Entry 6VOH (electron microscopy, 4.16 A resolution (low resolution: residue-level contacts below are approximate; hydrogen-bond / salt-bridge calls are withheld)); this record covers chains T and U of the 26 polymer chains in the assembly.

# Chain T (and U)
Name: ATP synthase subunit c, chloroplastic
Organism: Spinacia oleracea
Notes: chain U of this document is another copy of the same molecule, construct and numbering; everything in this record applies to it too
UniProt: P69447 (ATPH_SPIOL); residue numbers follow UniProt; this construct covers 1-81
Amino-acid sequence (81 residues; numbered 1 to 81; the number before each row is that of its first residue):
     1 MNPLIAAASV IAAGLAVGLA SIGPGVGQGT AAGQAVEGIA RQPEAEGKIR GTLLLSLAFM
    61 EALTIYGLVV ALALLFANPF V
Unresolved in the structure: 1-2
Swiss-Prot annotation at these positions:
  - site: Glu61 (Reversibly protonated during proton transport)
  - modified residue: Met1 (N-formylmethionine)

# Interface between chain T and chain U
Residue-residue contacts (86):
  Leu4(T) - Ala7(U)
  Ile5(T) - Pro3(U)
  Ile5(T) - Ala7(U)
  Ala8(T) - Ala7(U)
  Ala8(T) - Val10(U)
  Ala8(T) - Ile11(U)
  Ser9(T) - Val10(U)
  Ile11(T) - Ile11(U)
  Ala12(T) - Val10(U)
  Ala12(T) - Ile11(U)
  Ala12(T) - Gly14(U)
  Leu15(T) - Leu15(U)
  Ala16(T) - Gly14(U)
  Ala16(T) - Val17(U)
  Ala16(T) - Gly18(U)
  Leu19(T) - Gly18(U)
  Leu19(T) - Leu19(U)
  Leu19(T) - Ile22(U)
  Ala20(T) - Val17(U)
  Ala20(T) - Gly18(U)
  Ala20(T) - Ser21(U)
  Ile22(T) - Ile22(U)
  Gly23(T) - Ile22(U)
  Gly23(T) - Gly25(U)
  Gly23(T) - Val26(U)
  Pro24(T) - Ser21(U)
  Pro24(T) - Gly25(U)
  Val26(T) - Val26(U)
  Gly27(T) - Gly25(U)
  Gly27(T) - Val26(U)
  Gly27(T) - Gly29(U)
  Thr30(T) - Gly29(U)
  Thr30(T) - Thr30(U)
  Ala31(T) - Gly29(U)
  Ala31(T) - Ala32(U)
  Ala31(T) - Gly33(U)
  Ala31(T) - Val36(U)
  Gln34(T) - Gly33(U)
  Gln34(T) - Val36(U)
  Gln34(T) - Glu37(U)
  Ala35(T) - Val36(U)
  Gly38(T) - Ala40(U)
  Arg41(T) - Glu37(U)
  Gln42(T) - Ala40(U)
  Ala45(T) - Glu46(U)
  Lys48(T) - Glu46(U)
  Lys48(T) - Arg50(U)
  Ile49(T) - Val36(U)
  Ile49(T) - Ile39(U)
  Gly51(T) - Arg50(U)
  Thr52(T) - Ile39(U)
  Thr52(T) - Arg50(U)
  Thr52(T) - Leu53(U)
  Leu55(T) - Arg50(U)
  Leu55(T) - Leu53(U)
  Ser56(T) - Gln28(U)
  Ser56(T) - Leu57(U)
  Phe59(T) - Gln28(U)
  Phe59(T) - Glu61(U)
  Met60(T) - Gln28(U)
  Met60(T) - Gly29(U)
  Ala62(T) - Glu61(U)
  Leu63(T) - Ser21(U)
  Leu63(T) - Gly25(U)
  Leu63(T) - Gln28(U)
  Leu63(T) - Thr64(U)
  Tyr66(T) - Val17(U)
  Tyr66(T) - Glu61(U)
  Tyr66(T) - Thr64(U)
  Tyr66(T) - Ile65(U)
  Tyr66(T) - Leu68(U)
  Val69(T) - Leu68(U)
  Val70(T) - Ala13(U)
  Val70(T) - Val17(U)
  Val70(T) - Ala71(U)
  Val70(T) - Leu75(U)
  Ala73(T) - Leu75(U)
  Ala73(T) - Phe76(U)
  Leu74(T) - Leu75(U)
  Pro79(T) - Leu75(U)
  Pro79(T) - Phe76(U)
  Phe80(T) - Ser9(U)
  Phe80(T) - Val10(U)
  Phe80(T) - Leu74(U)
  Phe80(T) - Leu75(U)
  Phe80(T) - Asn78(U)
Other interface residues (no listed pair), chain T (41 interface residues in all): Gln28
Other interface residues (no listed pair), chain U (42 interface residues in all): Ala6, Ala35, Arg41, Pro43, Val81

# Summary
41 residues of chain T and 42 residues of chain U are in contact.
Chain T and chain U are both ATP synthase subunit c, chloroplastic (Spinacia oleracea); the structure,
Chloroplast ATP synthase (O1, CF1FO), was determined by electron microscopy together with 6VM1, 6VM4, 6VMB,
6VMD, 6VMG, 6VOF and 8 further entries from the same study.
